PDB entry 2V8X | X-ray diffraction, 2.30 A resolution | chains A and B

[Chain A]
Name: Eukaryotic translation initiation factor 4E
Source organism: Homo sapiens
UniProtKB: P06730 (IF4E_HUMAN); numbering as in UniProt (aligned over 1-217)
Amino-acid sequence (217 residues; numbered 1 to 217; the number before each row is that of its first residue):
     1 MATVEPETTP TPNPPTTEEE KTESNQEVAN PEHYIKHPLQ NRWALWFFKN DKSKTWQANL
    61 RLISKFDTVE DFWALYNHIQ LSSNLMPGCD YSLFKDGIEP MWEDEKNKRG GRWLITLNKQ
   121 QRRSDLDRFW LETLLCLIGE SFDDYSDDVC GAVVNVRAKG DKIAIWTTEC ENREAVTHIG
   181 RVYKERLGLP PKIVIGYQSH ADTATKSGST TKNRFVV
Disordered / not traced: 1-31, 206-210
Curated features (UniProtKB/Swiss-Prot):
  - region (EIF4EBP1/2/3 binding): H37 to Q40, W73 to N77, E132 to G139
  - binding site (mRNA): W56, Q57, W102, E103, R157 to K162, T205 to S207
  - site: K159 (Microbial infection: Interaction with potato virus Y VPg)
  - modified residue: A2 (N-acetylalanine), T22 (Phosphothreonine), S209 (Phosphoserine)
  - mutagenesis: S53 (S53A/D: No effect on phosphorylation level nor incorporation into eIF4F complex; S53A: Does not affect ability to rescue growth of yeast lacking a functional EIF4E/CDC33 gene), W56 (W56A: Impairs mRNA nuclear export. Reduces affinity for ribavirin), W73 (W73A: Abolishes binding to EIF4EBP1. Impairs interaction with DDX3X. Does not impair mRNA nuclear export. Does not affect affinity for ribavirin), W102 (W102L: Decrease in mRNA cap binding; when associated with A-105), E103 (E103A: No effect), D104 (D104A: No effect), E105 (E105A: Decrease in mRNA cap binding; when associated with L-102), K119 (K119A: Higher affinity for EIF4G1), S209 (S209A: Abolishes resistance to cellular stress and DNA-damaging agents. Does not affect ability to rescue growth of yeast lacking a functional EIF4E/CDC33 gene; S209D: Phosphomimetic mutant ...)
Small-molecule neighbours: 7-benzyl guanine monophosphate (MGQ): W56, D90, P100, M101, W102, E103, R112, N155, R157, K162, W166, H200, T203

[Chain B]
Name: Eukaryotic translation initiation factor 4E-binding protein 1
Notes: fragment: phas-i4e-bp1 binding peptide, residues 50-63
UniProtKB: Q13541 (4EBP1_HUMAN); residues 51-64 here correspond to UniProt positions 50-63 (UniProt number = residue number - 1)
Amino-acid sequence (14 residues; numbered 51 to 64; the number before each row is that of its first residue):
    51 RIIYDRKFLM ECRN

[How chain A and chain B interact]
Residue-residue contacts (23):
  H37(A) - Y54(B)
  H37(A) - F58(B)
  P38(A) - I52(B)
  P38(A) - Y54(B)  hydrogen bond (backbone-side chain)
  Q40(A) - R51(B)
  Q40(A) - I52(B)  hydrogen bond (side chain-backbone)
  V69(A) - Y54(B)
  V69(A) - L59(B)  hydrophobic
  V69(A) - C62(B)  hydrophobic
  W73(A) - L59(B)  hydrogen bond (side chain-backbone)
  W73(A) - C62(B)
  W73(A) - R63(B)
  N77(A) - R63(B)  hydrogen bond (side chain-backbone)
  E132(A) - R56(B)  salt bridge
  L135(A) - L59(B)  hydrophobic
  L135(A) - M60(B)  hydrophobic
  G139(A) - I53(B)
  G139(A) - Y54(B)  hydrogen bond (backbone-backbone)
  E140(A) - I52(B)
  E140(A) - I53(B)
  D143(A) - R51(B)
  D147(A) - R51(B)  salt bridge
  R186(A) - R56(B)
Other interface residues (no listed pair), chain A (17 interface residues in all): L39, L131, I138, D144

[Overview]
17 residues of chain A and 10 residues of chain B are in contact, with 5 hydrogen bonds and 2 salt bridges.
Polar pairs include E132(A)-R56(B), D147(A)-R51(B) and P38(A)-Y54(B). Ligands of chain A: 7-benzyl guanine
monophosphate.
Here chain A is Eukaryotic translation initiation factor 4E (Homo sapiens) and chain B is Eukaryotic
translation initiation factor 4E-binding protein 1. Entry 2V8X (Crystallographic and mass spectrometric
characterisation of eIF4E with N7-cap derivatives) was determined by X-ray diffraction, deposited together
with 2V8W and 2V8Y.
